4QPE - chain A; structure by X-ray diffraction, 2.00 A resolution.

== Chain A ==
Molecule: Aminopeptidase N
From: Neisseria meningitidis MC58
Notes: EC 3.4.11.2
UniProtKB: Q9JYV4 (Q9JYV4_NEIMB); residues 1-867 here = UniProt positions 1-867
Sequence (870 residues; row label = number of the first residue in the row; numbers below 1 keep their minus sign (Ser-2 is residue -2)):
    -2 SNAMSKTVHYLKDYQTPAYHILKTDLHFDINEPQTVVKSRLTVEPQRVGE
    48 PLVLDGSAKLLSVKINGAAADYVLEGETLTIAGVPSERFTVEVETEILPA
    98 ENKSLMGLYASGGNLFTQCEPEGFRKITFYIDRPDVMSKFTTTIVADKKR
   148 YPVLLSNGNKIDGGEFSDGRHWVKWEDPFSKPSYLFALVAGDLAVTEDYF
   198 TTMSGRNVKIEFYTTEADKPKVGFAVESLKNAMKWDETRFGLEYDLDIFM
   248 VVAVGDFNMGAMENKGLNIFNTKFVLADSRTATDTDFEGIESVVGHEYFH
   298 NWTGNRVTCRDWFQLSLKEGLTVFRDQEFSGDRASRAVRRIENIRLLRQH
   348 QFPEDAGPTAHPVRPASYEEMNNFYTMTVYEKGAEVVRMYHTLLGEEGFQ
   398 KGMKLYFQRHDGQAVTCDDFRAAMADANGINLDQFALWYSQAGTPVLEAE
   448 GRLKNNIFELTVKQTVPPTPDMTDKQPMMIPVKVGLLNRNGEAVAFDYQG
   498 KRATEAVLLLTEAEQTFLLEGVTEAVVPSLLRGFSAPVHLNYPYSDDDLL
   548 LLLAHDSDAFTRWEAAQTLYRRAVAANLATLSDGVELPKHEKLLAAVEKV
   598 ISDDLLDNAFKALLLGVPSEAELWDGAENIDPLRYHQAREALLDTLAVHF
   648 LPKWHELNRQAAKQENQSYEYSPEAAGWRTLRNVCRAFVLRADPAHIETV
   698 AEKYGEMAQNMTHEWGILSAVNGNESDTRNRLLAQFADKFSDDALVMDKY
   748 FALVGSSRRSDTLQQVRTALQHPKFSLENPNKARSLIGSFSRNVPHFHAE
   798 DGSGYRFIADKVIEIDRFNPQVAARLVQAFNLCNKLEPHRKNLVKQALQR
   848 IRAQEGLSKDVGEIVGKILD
Unresolved in the structure: -2 to 0
Modified / non-standard residues: Mse1, Mse103, Mse134, Mse200, Mse230, Mse247, Mse256, Mse259, Mse368, Mse374, Mse386, Mse400, Mse421, Mse469, Mse475, Mse476, Mse704, Mse708, Mse744 (selenomethionine; parent Met)
Differences from the reference sequence: expression tag (-2 to 0)
Ion coordination: Zn2+: His293, His297, Glu316 (together with N-cyclohexyl-1)
Small-molecule neighbours: N-cyclohexyl-1 (37E; [(1R)-1-amino-2-(cyclohexylamino)ethyl]phosphonic acid): Mse103, Gln115, Glu117, Pro118, Phe254, Asn255, Mse256, Ala258, Mse259, Glu260, His293, Glu294, His297, Lys315, Glu316, Asn369, Tyr372, Tyr377, Gln818

== Summary ==
Chain A binds N-cyclohexyl-1. The Zn2+ site is built by His293, His297 and Glu316.
Chain A is Aminopeptidase N (Neisseria meningitidis MC58); the structure, Crystal structure of Aminopeptidase
N in complex with N-cyclohexyl-1,2-diaminoethylphosphonic acid, was determined by X-ray diffraction (same
publication as 4QME, 4QHP, 4QIR and 4QUO).
